Entry 4XVS (X-ray diffraction, 1.90 A resolution); this record covers chains H and L of the 3 polymer chains in the assembly.

# Chain H
Molecule: VRC07_1995 45-VRC01.H01+07.O-863513/45-VRC01.L01+07.O-110653 Heavy chain
Organism: Homo sapiens
Chain sequence (228 residues; numbered 1 to 228; the number before each row is that of its first residue):
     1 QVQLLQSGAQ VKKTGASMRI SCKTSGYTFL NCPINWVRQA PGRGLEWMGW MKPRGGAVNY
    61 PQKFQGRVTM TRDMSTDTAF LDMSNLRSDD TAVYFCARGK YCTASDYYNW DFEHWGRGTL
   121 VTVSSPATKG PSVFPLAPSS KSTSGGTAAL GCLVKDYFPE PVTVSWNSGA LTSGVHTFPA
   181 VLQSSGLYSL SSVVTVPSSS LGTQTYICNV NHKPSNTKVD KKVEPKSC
Disulfide bonds: C22-C96, C32-C102

# Chain L
Molecule: 45-VRC01.H01+07.O-863513/45-VRC01.L01+07.O-110653 Light chain
Organism: Homo sapiens
Chain sequence (210 residues; row label = number of the first residue in the row; note: 4 numbers in that range are skipped by the numbering (no residue carries them; nothing is unmodelled there)):
     3 EIVLTQSPGT LSLSPGERAT LSCRTSQYGS LAWYQQRPGQ APRLVIYGGS SRATGIPDRF
    63 TGSRSGADYT LTINRLEPED FGIYYCQQY
    96 EFFGQGTKVE VDIKRTVAAP SVFIFPPSDE QLKSGTASVV CLLNNFYPRE AKVQWKVDNA
   156 LQSGNSQESV TEQDSKDSTY SLSSTLTLSK ADYEKHKVYA CEVTHQGLAS PVTKSFNRGE
   216 C
Disulfide bonds: C25-C88, C136-C196

# Chain H / chain L interface
Residue-residue contacts (65; chain H residue first):
  Q39(H) - Q38(L)  hydrogen bond
  Q39(H) - Y87(L)  hydrogen bond
  R43(H) - Y87(L)
  G44(H) - Y87(L)
  L45(H) - P44(L)  hydrophobic
  L45(H) - Y87(L)  hydrophobic
  L45(H) - F98(L)
  W47(H) - E96(L)
  F95(H) - Q38(L)
  F95(H) - A43(L)  hydrophobic
  K100(H) - Y49(L)
  K100(H) - T56(L)  hydrogen bond
  Y108(H) - S32(L)
  Y108(H) - Y91(L)
  W110(H) - Y36(L)  hydrogen bond (backbone-side chain)
  W110(H) - Q89(L)  hydrogen bond (backbone-side chain)
  W110(H) - Y91(L)
  W110(H) - E96(L)
  D111(H) - Y36(L)
  D111(H) - Y49(L)
  F112(H) - Y36(L)  hydrogen bond (backbone-side chain)
  F112(H) - L46(L)
  F112(H) - Q89(L)
  E113(H) - L46(L)
  E113(H) - A55(L)
  E113(H) - T56(L)  hydrogen bond
  W115(H) - A43(L)  hydrophobic
  W115(H) - P44(L)
  G116(H) - A43(L)
  F134(H) - S123(L)
  F134(H) - Q126(L)
  P135(H) - S123(L)
  P135(H) - E125(L)
  L136(H) - F120(L)
  A137(H) - F120(L)
  K141(H) - C216(L)  hydrogen bond (side chain-backbone)
  S142(H) - F118(L)
  S142(H) - I119(L)
  A149(H) - F118(L)  hydrophobic
  A149(H) - F120(L)
  L153(H) - S133(L)
  K155(H) - Q126(L)
  K155(H) - S133(L)
  H176(H) - N139(L)  hydrogen bond
  H176(H) - N140(L)  hydrogen bond
  H176(H) - D169(L)  salt bridge
  H176(H) - S176(L)  hydrogen bond
  T177(H) - T166(L)
  F178(H) - L137(L)  hydrophobic
  F178(H) - S164(L)
  F178(H) - T166(L)
  F178(H) - S176(L)
  F178(H) - L177(L)
  F178(H) - S178(L)
  P179(H) - S164(L)  hydrogen bond (backbone-side chain)
  P179(H) - V165(L)
  V181(H) - Q162(L)
  V181(H) - E163(L)
  L182(H) - Q162(L)  hydrogen bond (backbone-side chain)
  Q183(H) - Q162(L)
  V193(H) - L137(L)  hydrophobic
  T195(H) - N139(L)
  K221(H) - E125(L)  salt bridge
  K226(H) - D124(L)  salt bridge
  C228(H) - C216(L)  hydrophobic
Other interface residues (no listed pair), chain H (37 interface residues in all): V37, L150
Other interface residues (no listed pair), chain L (41 interface residues in all): A34, Q42, S129, T131, V135, T182

# Overview
The interface between chain H and chain L involves 37 residues on one side and 41 on the other, with 13
hydrogen bonds and 3 salt bridges. Polar contacts include H176(H)-D169(L), K221(H)-E125(L) and
K226(H)-D124(L).
Here chain H is VRC07_1995 45-VRC01.H01+07.O-863513/45-VRC01.L01+07.O-110653 Heavy chain and chain L is
45-VRC01.H01+07.O-863513/45-VRC01.L01+07.O-110653 Light chain, both from Homo sapiens. Entry 4XVS (Crystal
structure of HIV-1 donor 45 d45-01dG5 coreE gp120 with antibody
45-VRC01.H01+07.O-863513/45-VRC01.L01+07.O-110653 (VRC07_1995)) was determined by X-ray diffraction together
with 4S1Q, 4S1R, 4S1S, 4XNY, 4XNZ and 4XVT from the same study.
